6WIC - chains A and P of the 5 polymer chains in the assembly; structure by X-ray diffraction, 1.55 A resolution.

[Chain A]
Molecule: DNA-directed DNA/RNA polymerase mu
Source organism: Homo sapiens
Notes: EC 2.7.7.7; engineered mutation(s): P398-P410 deletion replaced by G410 linker
UniProt: Q9NP87 (DPOLM_HUMAN); numbering as in UniProt; present here: 132-396, 409-494
Chain sequence (356 residues; each row starts with the number of its first residue; note: 12 numbers in that range are skipped by the numbering (no residue carries them; nothing is unmodelled there)):
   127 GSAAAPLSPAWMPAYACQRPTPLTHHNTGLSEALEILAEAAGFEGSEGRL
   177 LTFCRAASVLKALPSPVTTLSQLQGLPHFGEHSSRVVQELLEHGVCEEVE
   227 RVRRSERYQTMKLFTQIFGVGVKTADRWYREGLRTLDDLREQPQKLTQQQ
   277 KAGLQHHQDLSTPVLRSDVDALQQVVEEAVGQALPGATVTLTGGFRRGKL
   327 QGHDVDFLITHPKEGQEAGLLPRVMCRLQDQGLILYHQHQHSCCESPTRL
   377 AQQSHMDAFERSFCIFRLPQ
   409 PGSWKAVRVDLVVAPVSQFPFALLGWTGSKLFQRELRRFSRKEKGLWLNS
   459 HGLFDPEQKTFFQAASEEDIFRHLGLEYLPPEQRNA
Disordered / not traced: 127-134, 366-383
Sequence notes: expression tag (127-131); linker (410)
Bound ions: Na+: Thr-241, Ile-243, Val-246 (shared with DT3(P) of chain P); K+: Thr-241, Ile-243, Val-246 (shared with DT3(P) of chain P); Mg2+ site 1: Asp-330, Asp-332 (together with DUP); Mg2+ site 2: Asp-330, Asp-332, Asp-418 (together with DUP) (shared with DA4(P) of chain P)
Residues lining bound ligands: DUP (2'-deoxyuridine 5'-alpha,beta-imido-triphosphate): Gly-319, Gly-320, Arg-323, Lys-325, Gln-327, Gly-328, His-329, Asp-330, Asp-332, Asp-418, Gly-433, Trp-434, Thr-435, Gly-436, Ser-437, Lys-438, Gln-441
UniProt features mapped onto this chain:
  - region: Arg-323 to Asp-332 (Involved in ssDNA binding)
  - binding site (Mg(2+)): Asp-330, Asp-332, Asp-418
  - site: Gly-433 (Responsible for the low discrimination between dNTP and rNTP)
What the authors report for this chain:
  - Mg2+ coordination: Asp-330, Asp-332, Asp-418
  - binding site for the 6-nt DNA strand: Arg-442, Arg-445, Arg-449, Lys-450, Asn-457
  - binding site for the 4-nt DNA strand: Gly-174, Arg-175, His-204, Gly-206, Glu-207, His-208, Ser-209
  - binding site for the 3-nt DNA strand: Gln-364, Glu-386, Arg-387
  - binding site for the 4-nt DNA strand (chain P): Gly-245, Gly-247, Thr-250, His-329, Phe-389, Arg-416, Trp-434
  - Na+ coordination: Thr-241 to Val-246
  - mutagenesis - H208A: decreased catalytic activity on complementary DSB ends
  - mutagenesis - H208A: abolished catalytic activity on noncomplementary overhangs
  - conformationally variable residues (side-chain flip): Asn-457, His-459
  - contacts within the chain: Glu-386/His-459 (hydrogen bond)
  - mutagenesis - H459G: unchanged catalytic activity on SSB or DSB substrates (citing earlier work)
  - mutagenesis - N457D: decreased catalytic activity on all substrates (citing earlier work)
  - mutagenesis - R175A, R175H: decreased catalytic activity on end-joining (citing earlier work)

[Chain P]
Molecule: 4-nt DNA strand
Sequence (4 nucleotides; row label = number of the first residue in the row):
     1 CGTA
Bound ions: Na+: DT3 (shared with Thr-241(A), Ile-243(A), Val-246(A) of chain A); K+: DT3 (shared with Thr-241(A), Ile-243(A), Val-246(A) of chain A); Mg2+: DA4 (together with DUP) (shared with Asp-330(A), Asp-332(A), Asp-418(A) of chain A)

[How chain A and chain P interact]
Residue-residue contacts (20):
  Ile-243(A) / DT3(P)  phosphate contact
  Phe-244(A) / DT3(P)  phosphate contact
  Gly-245(A) / DG2(P)  phosphate contact
  Gly-245(A) / DT3(P)  hydrogen bond to the phosphate
  Val-246(A) / DG2(P)  hydrogen bond to the phosphate
  Val-246(A) / DT3(P)  hydrogen bond to the phosphate
  Gly-247(A) / DG2(P)  hydrogen bond to the phosphate
  Lys-249(A) / DC1(P)  phosphate contact
  Lys-249(A) / DG2(P)  phosphate contact
  Thr-250(A) / DC1(P)  hydrogen bond to the phosphate
  Thr-250(A) / DG2(P)  hydrogen bond to the phosphate
  Gln-275(A) / DG2(P)  sugar contact
  His-329(A) / DA4(P)  salt bridge to the phosphate
  Asp-332(A) / DA4(P)  phosphate contact
  Phe-389(A) / DT3(P)  sugar contact
  Phe-389(A) / DA4(P)  sugar contact
  Arg-416(A) / DT3(P)  phosphate contact
  Arg-416(A) / DA4(P)  salt bridge to the phosphate
  Asp-418(A) / DA4(P)  phosphate contact
  Trp-434(A) / DA4(P)  phosphate contact
Also at the interface, not in a pair above, chain A (17 interface residues in all): Val-248, Asp-330, Arg-387

[Summary]
The interface between chain A and chain P involves 17 residues on one side and 4 on the other, with 6 hydrogen
bonds and 2 salt bridges. Among the polar pairs are Gly-245(A)/DT3(P), Val-246(A)/DG2(P) and
Val-246(A)/DT3(P). The paper reports a binding site for the 4-nt DNA strand at Gly-174(A), Arg-175(A) and
His-204(A) among others; R175A and R175H of chain A reduce catalytic activity on end-joining; 5 substitutions
were tested in all.
Here chain A is DNA-directed DNA/RNA polymerase mu (Homo sapiens) and chain P is a 4-nt DNA strand. Entry 6WIC
(Pre-catalytic quaternary complex of human Polymerase Mu on a complementary DNA double-strand break substrate)
was determined by X-ray diffraction (same publication as 6WID and 6WIE).
